Entry 7NV0 (electron microscopy, 3.40 A resolution); this record covers chains C and D of the 6 polymer chains in the assembly.

[Chain C (and D)]
Name: Proliferating cell nuclear antigen
Source organism: Homo sapiens
Notes: chain D of this document is another copy of the same molecule, construct and numbering; everything in this record applies to it too
UniProtKB: P12004 (PCNA_HUMAN); residues 1-261 here = UniProt positions 1-261
Chain sequence (264 residues; each row starts with the number of its first residue; numbers below 1 keep their minus sign (Gly-2 is residue -2)):
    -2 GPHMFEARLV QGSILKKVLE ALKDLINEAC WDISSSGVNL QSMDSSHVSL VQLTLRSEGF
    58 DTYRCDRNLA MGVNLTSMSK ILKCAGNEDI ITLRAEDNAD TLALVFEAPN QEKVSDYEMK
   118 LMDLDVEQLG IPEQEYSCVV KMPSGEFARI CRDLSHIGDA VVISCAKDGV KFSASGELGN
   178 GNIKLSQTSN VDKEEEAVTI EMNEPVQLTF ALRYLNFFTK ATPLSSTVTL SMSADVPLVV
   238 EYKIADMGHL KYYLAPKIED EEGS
Disordered / not traced: -2 to 0, 189-190, 256-261 (chain D: -2 to 0, 107-108, 187-190, 256-261)
Construct notes: expression tag (-2 to 0)
UniProt features mapped onto this chain:
  - DNA-binding region: Arg61 to Lys80
  - modified residue: Lys14 (N6-acetyllysine), Lys77 (N6-acetyllysine), Lys80 (N6-acetyllysine), Tyr211 (Phosphotyrosine), Lys248 (N6-acetyllysine)
  - cross-link (Glycyl lysine isopeptide (Lys-Gly)): Lys164 (interchain with G-Cter in SUMO2), Lys254 (interchain with G-Cter in SUMO2)
  - natural variant: Ser228 (S228I: In ATLD2)
  - mutagenesis: Lys13 (K13R: Inhibits acetylation, recruitment to DNA damage sites, inducible ubiquitination and protein degradation, DNA replication and repair synthesis efficiencies, but homotrimer formation, nuclear ...), Lys14 (K14R: Inhibits acetylation, recruitment to DNA damage sites, inducible ubiquitination and protein degradation, DNA replication and repair synthesis efficiencies, but homotrimer formation, nuclear ...), Lys20 (K20R: Inhibits acetylation, recruitment to DNA damage sites, inducible ubiquitination and protein degradation, DNA replication and repair synthesis efficiencies, but homotrimer formation, nuclear ...), Met40 (M40A: Complete loss of interaction with UHRF2), Ser43 to Val45 (No effect on POLD3-binding. Impairs binding to ALKBH2), Lys77 (K77A: Inhibits recruitment to DNA damage sites, but nuclear localization is similar as the wild-type; in association with A-80 ...), Lys80 (K80A: Inhibits recruitment to DNA damage sites, but nuclear localization is similar as the wild-type; in association with A-77 ...), Gln125 to Ile128 (Strong decrease in POLD3-binding. Impairs binding to ALKBH2), Ile128 (I128A: Complete loss of interaction with UHRF2), Lys164 (K164R: Abolishes ubiquitination. No effect on interaction with SHPRH), Val188 to Lys190 (No effect on POLD3-binding. No effect on ALKBH2-binding), Tyr211 (Y211F: Alters chromatin-associated PCNA stability and its function in DNA replication and repair), 3 further mutagenesis entries in UniProt

[Interface between chain C and chain D]
Residue-residue contacts - 32 pairs, chain C then chain D:
  Ser74(C) - Leu175(D)
  Lys77(C) - His153(D)
  Ile78(C) - Ile154(D)  hydrophobic
  Lys80(C) - Asp150(D)
  Cys81(C) - Asp150(D)  hydrogen bond (side chain-backbone)
  Cys81(C) - His153(D)
  Ala82(C) - Arg146(D)  hydrogen bond (backbone-side chain)
  Gly83(C) - Arg146(D)
  Glu109(C) - Lys181(D)
  Glu109(C) - Leu182(D)
  Glu109(C) - Ser183(D)  hydrogen bond (backbone-backbone)
  Lys110(C) - Glu143(D)  salt bridge
  Lys110(C) - Ile180(D)
  Lys110(C) - Lys181(D)
  Lys110(C) - Leu182(D)
  Val111(C) - Ile180(D)
  Val111(C) - Lys181(D)  hydrogen bond (backbone-backbone)
  Ser112(C) - Asn179(D)
  Ser112(C) - Ile180(D)
  Asp113(C) - Gly178(D)
  Asp113(C) - Asn179(D)  hydrogen bond (backbone-backbone)
  Tyr114(C) - Asp150(D)  hydrogen bond (side chain-backbone)
  Tyr114(C) - Leu151(D)
  Tyr114(C) - Asn177(D)
  Tyr114(C) - Gly178(D)
  Tyr114(C) - Ile180(D)
  Glu115(C) - Gly176(D)
  Glu115(C) - Asn177(D)  hydrogen bond (backbone-backbone)
  Met116(C) - Leu175(D)
  Lys117(C) - Glu174(D)  hydrogen bond (side chain-backbone)
  Lys117(C) - Leu175(D)
  Lys117(C) - Gly176(D)
Other interface residues (no listed pair), chain C (17 interface residues in all): Lys13
Other interface residues (no listed pair), chain D (17 interface residues in all): Gly173

[In short]
Chain C and chain D each contribute 17 residues to their interface; the contacts include 8 hydrogen bonds and
1 salt bridge. Among the polar pairs are Lys110(C)-Glu143(D), Cys81(C)-Asp150(D) and Ala82(C)-Arg146(D).
UniProt lists 23 mutagenesis sites on chain C.
Both chains are Proliferating cell nuclear antigen (Homo sapiens). Entry 7NV0 (Human Pol Kappa holoenzyme with
wt PCNA) was determined by electron microscopy together with 7NV1 from the same study.
